5ZSD - chains A and C of the 4 polymer chains in the assembly; structure by X-ray diffraction, 2.60 A resolution.

[Chain A]
Name: Toll-like receptor 7
Source organism: Macaca mulatta
UniProtKB: B3Y653 (B3Y653_MACMU); residue numbers follow UniProt; this construct covers 27-839
Sequence (823 residues; row label = number of the first residue in the row):
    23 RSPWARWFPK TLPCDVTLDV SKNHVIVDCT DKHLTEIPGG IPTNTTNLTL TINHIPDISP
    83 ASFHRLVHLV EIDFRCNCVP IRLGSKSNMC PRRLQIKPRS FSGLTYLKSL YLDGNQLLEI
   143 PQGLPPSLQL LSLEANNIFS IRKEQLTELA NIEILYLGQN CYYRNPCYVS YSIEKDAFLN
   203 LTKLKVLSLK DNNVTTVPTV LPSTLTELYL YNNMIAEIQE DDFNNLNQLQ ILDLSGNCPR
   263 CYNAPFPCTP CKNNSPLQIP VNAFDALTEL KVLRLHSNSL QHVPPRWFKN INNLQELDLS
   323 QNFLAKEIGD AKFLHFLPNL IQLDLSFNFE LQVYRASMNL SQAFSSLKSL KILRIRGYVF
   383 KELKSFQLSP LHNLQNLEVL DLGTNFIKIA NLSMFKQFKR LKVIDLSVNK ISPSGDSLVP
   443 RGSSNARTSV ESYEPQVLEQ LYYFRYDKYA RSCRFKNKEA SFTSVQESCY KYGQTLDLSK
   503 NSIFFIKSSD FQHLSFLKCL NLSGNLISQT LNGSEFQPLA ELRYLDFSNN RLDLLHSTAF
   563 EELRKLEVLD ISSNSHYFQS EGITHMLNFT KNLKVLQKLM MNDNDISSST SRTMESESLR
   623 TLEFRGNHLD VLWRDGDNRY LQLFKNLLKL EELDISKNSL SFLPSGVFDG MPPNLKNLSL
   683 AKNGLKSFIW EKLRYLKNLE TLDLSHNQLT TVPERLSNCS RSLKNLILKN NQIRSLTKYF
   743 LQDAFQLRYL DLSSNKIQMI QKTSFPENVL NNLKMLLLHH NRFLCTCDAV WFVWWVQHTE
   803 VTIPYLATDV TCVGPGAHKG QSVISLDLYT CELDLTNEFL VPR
Unresolved in the structure: 23-26, 436-458, 477-489, 836-845
Construct notes: expression tag (23-26, 840-845); engineered mutation Gln167 (Asn in B3Y653), Gln389 (Asn in B3Y653), Gln488 (Asn in B3Y653), Gln799 (Asn in B3Y653)
Cystine bridges: Cys36-Cys51, Cys98-Cys475, Cys100-Cys112, Cys183-Cys189, Cys260-Cys273, Cys263-Cys270, Cys491-Cys521, Cys787-Cys814, Cys789-Cys833
Covalent attachments: N-acetylglucosamine (NAG) linked to Asn69, Asn215, Asn413, Asn523, Asn534, Asn590
Ligand contacts:
  - IMDQ (IDQ; 1-[[4-(aminomethyl)phenyl]methyl]-2-butyl-imidazo[4,5-c]quinolin-4-amine), molecule 1: Tyr264, Asn265, Phe349, Phe351, Gln354, Val355, Tyr356, Val381, Phe408, Lys432
  - IMDQ (IDQ), molecule 2: Thr532, Asp555, Leu557, His558, Gly584, Ile585, Thr586

[Chain C]
Molecule: 6-nt RNA strand
Sequence (6 nucleotides; numbered -1 to 4; the number before each row is that of its first residue; numbers below 1 keep their minus sign (G-1 is residue -1)):
    -1 GGUUGA
Unresolved in the structure: -1 to 0

[Chain A / chain C interface]
Residue-residue contacts (30; chain A residue first):
  Ile74(A) - U1(C)  base contact
  His76(A) - U1(C)  hydrogen bond to the base
  Arg97(A) - U2(C)  hydrogen bond to the base
  Cys98(A) - U1(C)  base contact
  Cys98(A) - U2(C)  base contact
  Val101(A) - U1(C)  base contact
  Leu105(A) - U1(C)  sugar contact
  Leu105(A) - U2(C)  phosphate contact
  Leu105(A) - G3(C)  phosphate contact
  Gly106(A) - U1(C)  sugar contact
  Ser107(A) - U1(C)  base contact
  Asp135(A) - U2(C)  base contact
  Glu156(A) - U2(C)  hydrogen bond to the base
  Ala157(A) - U2(C)  base contact
  Gln181(A) - U2(C)  hydrogen bond to the sugar
  Gln181(A) - G3(C)  phosphate contact
  Tyr184(A) - U2(C)  hydrogen bond to the phosphate
  Tyr184(A) - G3(C)  hydrogen bond to the phosphate
  Arg186(A) - G3(C)  salt bridge to the phosphate
  Arg467(A) - G3(C)  hydrogen bond to the phosphate
  Arg467(A) - A4(C)  salt bridge to the phosphate
  Tyr468(A) - A4(C)  hydrogen bond to the phosphate
  Asp469(A) - A4(C)  hydrogen bond to the phosphate
  Lys470(A) - A4(C)  phosphate contact
  Ala472(A) - U2(C)  sugar contact
  Ala472(A) - G3(C)  sugar contact
  Arg473(A) - U2(C)  hydrogen bond to the sugar
  Ser474(A) - U2(C)  phosphate contact
  Cys475(A) - U1(C)  hydrogen bond to the phosphate
  Cys475(A) - U2(C)  hydrogen bond to the phosphate
Also at the interface, not in a pair above, chain A (25 interface residues in all): Asn110, Tyr185, Leu463

[Summary]
The interface between chain A and chain C involves 25 residues on one side and 4 on the other, with 12
hydrogen bonds and 2 salt bridges. Polar pairs include His76(A)-U1(C), Arg97(A)-U2(C) and Glu156(A)-U2(C).
Bound to chain A: IMDQ.
Here chain A is Toll-like receptor 7 (Macaca mulatta) and chain C is a 6-nt RNA strand. Entry 5ZSD (Crystal
structure of monkey TLR7 in complex with IMDQ and GGUUGG) was determined by X-ray diffraction together with
5ZSA, 5ZSB, 5ZSC, 5ZSE, 5ZSL, 5ZSM and 5ZSN from the same study.
